Entry 2AH9 (X-ray diffraction, 2.00 A resolution); this record covers chain A.

== Chain A ==
Name: Beta-1,4-galactosyltransferase 1
From: Homo sapiens
Notes: EC 2.4.1.90; fragment: Catalytic domain, Residues 126-398
UniProtKB: P15291 (B4GT1_HUMAN); residues 126-398 here correspond to UniProt positions 125-397 (UniProt number = residue number - 1)
Chain sequence (287 residues; numbered 112 to 398; the number before each row is that of its first residue):
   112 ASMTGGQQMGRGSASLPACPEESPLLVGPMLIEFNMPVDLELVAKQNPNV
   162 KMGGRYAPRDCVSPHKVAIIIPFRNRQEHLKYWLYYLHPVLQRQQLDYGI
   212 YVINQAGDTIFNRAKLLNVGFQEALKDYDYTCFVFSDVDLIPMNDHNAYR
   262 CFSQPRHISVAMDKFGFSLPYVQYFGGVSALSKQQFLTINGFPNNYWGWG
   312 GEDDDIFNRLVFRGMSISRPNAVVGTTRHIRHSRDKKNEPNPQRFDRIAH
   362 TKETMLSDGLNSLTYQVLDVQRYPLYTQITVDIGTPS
Unresolved in the structure: 112-126
Differences from the reference sequence: engineered mutation T337 (Arg336 in P15291), T338 (Cys337 in P15291), H340 (Met339 in P15291)
Disulfides: C130-C172, C243-C262
Ion coordination: Mn2+: D250, H340, H343 (together with 6-aminohexyl-uridine-C1,5'-diphosphate)
Small-molecule neighbours:
  - 1,4-diethylene dioxide (DIO): P148, V149, D150, L153, V154, Q157, Y196
  - 6-aminohexyl-uridine-C1,5'-diphosphate (UDH): I182, P183, F184, R185, R187, F222, R224, D248, V249, D250, K275, W310, H340, H343, S344, R345, D346, K347, N349

== Overview ==
Chain A binds 6-aminohexyl-uridine-C1,5'-diphosphate and 1,4-diethylene dioxide. D250, H340 and H343 form the
Mn2+ site.
Chain A is Beta-1,4-galactosyltransferase 1 (Homo sapiens); the structure, Crystal Structure of Human
M340H-Beta-1,4-Galactosyltransferase-I (M340H-B4Gal-T1) in Complex with Chitotriose, was determined by X-ray
diffraction (same publication as 2AE7, 2AEC, 2AES and 2AGD).
